Entry 6YTF (electron microscopy, 3.00 A resolution); this record covers chains 3 and j of the 10 polymer chains in the assembly.

[Chain 3]
Molecule: 16S ribosomal RNA
Source organism: Acinetobacter baumannii (strain ATCC 19606 / DSM 30007 / CIP 70.34 / JCM 6841 / NBRC 109757 / NCIMB 12457 / NCTC 12156 / 81)
Sequence (1544 nucleotides; numbered 1 to 1544; the number before each row is that of its first residue):
     1 UUUAACUGAAGAGUUUGAUCAUGGCUCAGAUUGAACGCUGGCGGCAGGCU
    51 UAACACAUGCAAGUCGAGCGGGGGAAGGUAGCUUGCUACCGGACCUAGCG
   101 GCGGACGGGUGAGUAAUGCUUAGGAAUCUGCCUAUUAGUGGGGGACAACA
   151 UCUCGAAAGGGAUGCUAAUACCGCAUACGUCCUACGGGAGAAAGCAGGGG
   201 AUCUUCGGACCUUGCGCUAAUAGAUGAGCCUAAGUCGGAUUAGCUAGUUG
   251 GUGGGGUAAAGGCCUACCAAGGCGACGAUCUGUAGCGGGUCUGAGAGGAU
   301 GAUCCGCCACACUGGGACUGAGACACGGCCCAGACUCCUACGGGAGGCAG
   351 CAGUGGGGAAUAUUGGACAAUGGGGGGAACCCUGAUCCAGCCAUGCCGCG
   401 UGUGUGAAGAAGGCCUUAUGGUUGUAAAGCACUUUAAGCGAGGAGGAGGC
   451 UACUUUAGUUAAUACCUAGAGAUAGUGGACGUUACUCGCAGAAUAAGCAC
   501 CGGCUAACUCUGUGCCAGCAGCCGCGGUAAUACAGAGGGUGCGAGCGUUA
   551 AUCGGAUUUACUGGGCGUAAAGCGUGCGUAGGCGGCUUAUUAAGUCGGAU
   601 GUGAAAUCCCCGAGCUUAACUUGGGAAUUGCAUUCGAUACUGGUGAGCUA
   651 GAGUAUGGGAGAGGAUGGUAGAAUUCCAGGUGUAGCGGUGAAAUGCGUAG
   701 AGAUCUGGAGGAAUACCGAUGGCGAAGGCAGCCAUCUGGCCUAAUACUGA
   751 CGCUGAGGUACGAAAGCAUGGGGAGCAAACAGGAUUAGAUACCCUGGUAG
   801 UCCAUGCCGUAAACGAUGUCUACUAGCCGUUGGGGCCUUUGAGGCUUUAG
   851 UGGCGCAGCUAACGCGAUAAGUAGACCGCCUGGGGAGUACGGUCGCAAGA
   901 CUAAAACUCAAAUGAAUUGACGGGGGCCCGCACAAGCGGUGGAGCAUGUG
   951 GUUUAAUUCGAUGCAACGCGAAGAACCUUACCUGGCCUUGACAUACUAGA
  1001 AACUUUCCAGAGAUGGAUUGGUGCCUUCGGGAAUCUAGAUACAGGUGCUG
  1051 CAUGGCUGUCGUCAGCUCGUGUCGUGAGAUGUUGGGUUAAGUCCCGCAAC
  1101 GAGCGCAACCCUUUUCCUUACUUGCCAGCAUUUCGGAUGGGAACUUUAAG
  1151 GAUACUGCCAGUGACAAACUGGAGGAAGGCGGGGACGACGUCAAGUCAUC
  1201 AUGGCCCUUACGGCCAGGGCUACACACGUGCUACAAUGGUCGGUACAAAG
  1251 GGUUGCUACACAGCGAUGUGAUGCUAAUCUCAAAAAGCCGAUCGUAGUCC
  1301 GGAUUGGAGUCUGCAACUCGACUCCAUGAAGUCGGAAUCGCUAGUAAUCG
  1351 CGGAUCAGAAUGCCGCGGUGAAUACGUUCCCGGGCCUUGUACACACCGCC
  1401 CGUCACACCAUGGGAGUUUGUUGCACCAGAAGUAGCUAGCCUAACUGCAA
  1451 AGAGGGCGGUUACCACGGUGUGGCCGAUGACUGGGGUGAAGUCGUAACAA
  1501 GGUAGCCGUAGGGGAACCUGCGGCUGGAUCACCUCCUUAACGAA
Unresolved in the structure: 1-923, 1023-1030, 1385-1544
Ion coordination: Mg2+ site 1 near A934 (its only coordinating residue here); Mg2+ site 2: A961, U1196; Mg2+ site 3 near C969 (its only coordinating residue here); Mg2+ site 4 near C977 (its only coordinating residue here); Mg2+ site 5 near U989 (its only coordinating residue here); Mg2+ site 6: C1051, A1194; Mg2+ site 7: C1051, A1194, G1195 (together with tigecycline); Mg2+ site 8: G1055, U1196; Mg2+ site 9 near G1091 (its only coordinating residue here); Mg2+ site 10: U1092, G1105; Mg2+ site 11 near A1107 (its only coordinating residue here); Mg2+ site 12 near G1204 (its only coordinating residue here); 5 more Mg2+ sites not listed
Residues lining bound ligands: tigecycline (T1C): U1049, G1050, C1051, A1052, C1192, A1193, A1194, G1195
From the paper describing this entry:
  - binding site for tigecycline: C1051, C1192, A1193

[Chain j]
Protein: 30S ribosomal protein S9
Source organism: Acinetobacter baumannii (strain ATCC 19606 / DSM 30007 / CIP 70.34 / JCM 6841 / NBRC 109757 / NCIMB 12457 / NCTC 12156 / 81)
UniProtKB: D0CG36 (D0CG36_ACIB2); numbering as in UniProt (aligned over 1-128)
Chain sequence (128 residues; each row starts with the number of its first residue):
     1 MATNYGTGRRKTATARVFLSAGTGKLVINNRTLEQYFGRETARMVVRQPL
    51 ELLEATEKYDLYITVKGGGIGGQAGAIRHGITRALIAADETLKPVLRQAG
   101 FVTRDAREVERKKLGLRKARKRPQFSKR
Unresolved in the structure: 1

[Chain 3 / chain j interface]
Contacting residue pairs - 108 pairs, chain 3 then chain j:
  G939(3) - Gln124(j)  base contact
  U940(3) - Gln124(j)  sugar contact
  G963(3) - Lys127(j)  sugar contact
  G963(3) - Arg128(j)  hydrogen bond to the sugar
  C964(3) - Phe125(j)  phosphate contact
  C964(3) - Ser126(j)  sugar contact
  A965(3) - Phe125(j)  phosphate contact
  A966(3) - Arg128(j)  hydrogen bond to the base
  C967(3) - Lys127(j)  base contact
  C967(3) - Arg128(j)  base contact
  U1113(3) - Glu108(j)  sugar contact
  U1114(3) - Arg104(j)  hydrogen bond to the phosphate
  U1115(3) - Arg9(j)  salt bridge to the phosphate
  U1115(3) - Arg83(j)  phosphate contact
  U1115(3) - Arg104(j)  salt bridge to the phosphate
  C1116(3) - Arg9(j)  salt bridge to the phosphate
  C1116(3) - Arg83(j)  salt bridge to the phosphate
  A1127(3) - Arg16(j)  salt bridge to the phosphate
  A1127(3) - Phe18(j)  sugar contact
  A1127(3) - Tyr62(j)  hydrogen bond to the phosphate
  C1144(3) - Tyr5(j)  hydrogen bond to the sugar
  C1144(3) - Thr7(j)  phosphate contact
  C1144(3) - Arg16(j)  hydrogen bond to the sugar
  U1145(3) - Tyr5(j)  sugar contact
  U1145(3) - Thr7(j)  hydrogen bond to the phosphate
  U1145(3) - Arg9(j)  phosphate contact
  U1145(3) - Thr14(j)  phosphate contact
  U1145(3) - Arg16(j)  sugar contact
  U1145(3) - Lys66(j)  sugar contact
  U1146(3) - Arg9(j)  salt bridge to the phosphate
  U1146(3) - Thr14(j)  phosphate contact
  G1175(3) - Lys93(j)  salt bridge to the phosphate
  G1175(3) - Arg97(j)  salt bridge to the phosphate
  A1176(3) - Lys93(j)  salt bridge to the phosphate
  A1176(3) - Arg97(j)  salt bridge to the phosphate
  A1176(3) - Val102(j)  sugar contact
  A1176(3) - Thr103(j)  hydrogen bond to the phosphate
  A1176(3) - Arg104(j)  hydrogen bond to the sugar
  A1177(3) - Arg97(j)  salt bridge to the phosphate
  A1177(3) - Thr103(j)  hydrogen bond to the phosphate
  G1184(3) - Arg111(j)  sugar contact
  G1184(3) - Lys113(j)  sugar contact
  G1228(3) - Ser126(j)  phosphate contact
  U1229(3) - Gln124(j)  phosphate contact
  U1229(3) - Phe125(j)  phosphate contact
  U1229(3) - Ser126(j)  phosphate contact
  G1230(3) - Arg117(j)  phosphate contact
  G1230(3) - Gln124(j)  hydrogen bond to the phosphate
  A1245(3) - Ile70(j)  base contact
  C1246(3) - Tyr36(j)  sugar contact
  C1246(3) - Gly68(j)  hydrogen bond to the sugar
  C1246(3) - Gly69(j)  sugar contact
  C1246(3) - Gln73(j)  hydrogen bond to the sugar
  A1247(3) - Thr12(j)  sugar contact
  A1247(3) - Lys66(j)  phosphate contact
  A1247(3) - Gly67(j)  hydrogen bond to the phosphate
  A1247(3) - Gly68(j)  sugar contact
  A1248(3) - Gly67(j)  phosphate contact
  C1288(3) - Gly38(j)  sugar contact
  C1339(3) - Gln124(j)  sugar contact
  C1339(3) - Phe125(j)  hydrogen bond to the phosphate
  G1340(3) - Lys121(j)  sugar contact
  G1340(3) - Arg122(j)  phosphate contact
  G1340(3) - Pro123(j)  sugar contact
  G1340(3) - Phe125(j)  phosphate contact
  C1341(3) - Arg120(j)  sugar contact
  C1341(3) - Arg122(j)  salt bridge to the phosphate
  U1342(3) - Arg120(j)  salt bridge to the phosphate
  A1343(3) - Arg120(j)  salt bridge to the phosphate
  G1344(3) - Arg10(j)  base contact
  G1344(3) - Lys11(j)  base contact
  G1344(3) - Arg107(j)  phosphate contact
  G1344(3) - Glu108(j)  sugar contact
  G1344(3) - Val109(j)  sugar contact
  U1345(3) - Val109(j)  phosphate contact
  U1345(3) - Glu110(j)  hydrogen bond to the phosphate
  U1345(3) - Arg120(j)  phosphate contact
  A1346(3) - Lys118(j)  salt bridge to the phosphate
  A1346(3) - Arg120(j)  hydrogen bond to the phosphate
  A1346(3) - Lys121(j)  hydrogen bond to the phosphate
  A1347(3) - Lys118(j)  salt bridge to the phosphate
  A1347(3) - Lys121(j)  salt bridge to the phosphate
  U1348(3) - Lys118(j)  base contact
  C1363(3) - Arg117(j)  salt bridge to the phosphate
  C1364(3) - Lys112(j)  salt bridge to the phosphate
  C1364(3) - Leu114(j)  sugar contact
  C1364(3) - Gly115(j)  hydrogen bond to the phosphate
  C1364(3) - Leu116(j)  phosphate contact
  G1365(3) - Arg111(j)  salt bridge to the phosphate
  G1365(3) - Lys112(j)  salt bridge to the phosphate
  G1365(3) - Lys113(j)  phosphate contact
  G1365(3) - Leu114(j)  phosphate contact
  C1366(3) - Arg111(j)  phosphate contact
  C1366(3) - Lys112(j)  hydrogen bond to the phosphate
  G1367(3) - Thr12(j)  phosphate contact
  G1368(3) - Lys11(j)  phosphate contact
  G1368(3) - Thr12(j)  hydrogen bond to the phosphate
  G1368(3) - Gly68(j)  phosphate contact
  G1368(3) - Gly69(j)  hydrogen bond to the phosphate
  G1368(3) - Val109(j)  phosphate contact
  U1369(3) - Lys11(j)  salt bridge to the phosphate
  U1369(3) - Arg39(j)  hydrogen bond to the phosphate
  U1369(3) - Gly69(j)  phosphate contact
  U1369(3) - Ile70(j)  hydrogen bond to the phosphate
  U1369(3) - Gly71(j)  hydrogen bond to the phosphate
  U1369(3) - Gly72(j)  hydrogen bond to the phosphate
  G1370(3) - Lys11(j)  hydrogen bond to the base
  G1370(3) - Arg39(j)  salt bridge to the phosphate
Interface residues without a listed pair, chain 3 (50 interface residues in all): C1126, A1143, G1181, G1183, G1287
Interface residues without a listed pair, chain j (51 interface residues in all): Arg31, Ala106, Ala119

[In short]
50 residues of chain 3 and 51 residues of chain j are in contact, with 27 hydrogen bonds and 23 salt bridges.
Polar pairs include A966(3)-Arg128(j), G1370(3)-Lys11(j) and G963(3)-Arg128(j). Ligands of chain 3:
tigecycline. A961(3) and U1196(3) coordinate Mg2+ site 2. The paper reports a binding site for tigecycline at
C1051(3), C1192(3) and A1193(3).
Chain 3 is 16S ribosomal RNA and chain j is 30S ribosomal protein S9, both from Acinetobacter baumannii
(strain ATCC 19606 / DSM 30007 / CIP 70.34 / JCM 6841 / NBRC 109757 / NCIMB 12457 / NCTC 12156 / 81); the
structure, Acinetobacter baumannii ribosome-tigecycline complex - 30S subunit head, was determined by electron
microscopy together with 6YPU, 6YS5 and 6YT9 from the same study.
